5XON - chains A and E of the 18 polymer chains in the assembly; structure by electron microscopy, 3.83 A resolution.

== Chain A ==
Name: DNA-directed RNA polymerase subunit
Source organism: Komagataella phaffii (strain GS115 / ATCC 20864)
Notes: EC 2.7.7.6
Reference sequence: C4R4Y0 (C4R4Y0_KOMPG); residue numbers follow UniProt; this construct covers 1-1743
Amino-acid sequence (1743 residues; row label = number of the first residue in the row):
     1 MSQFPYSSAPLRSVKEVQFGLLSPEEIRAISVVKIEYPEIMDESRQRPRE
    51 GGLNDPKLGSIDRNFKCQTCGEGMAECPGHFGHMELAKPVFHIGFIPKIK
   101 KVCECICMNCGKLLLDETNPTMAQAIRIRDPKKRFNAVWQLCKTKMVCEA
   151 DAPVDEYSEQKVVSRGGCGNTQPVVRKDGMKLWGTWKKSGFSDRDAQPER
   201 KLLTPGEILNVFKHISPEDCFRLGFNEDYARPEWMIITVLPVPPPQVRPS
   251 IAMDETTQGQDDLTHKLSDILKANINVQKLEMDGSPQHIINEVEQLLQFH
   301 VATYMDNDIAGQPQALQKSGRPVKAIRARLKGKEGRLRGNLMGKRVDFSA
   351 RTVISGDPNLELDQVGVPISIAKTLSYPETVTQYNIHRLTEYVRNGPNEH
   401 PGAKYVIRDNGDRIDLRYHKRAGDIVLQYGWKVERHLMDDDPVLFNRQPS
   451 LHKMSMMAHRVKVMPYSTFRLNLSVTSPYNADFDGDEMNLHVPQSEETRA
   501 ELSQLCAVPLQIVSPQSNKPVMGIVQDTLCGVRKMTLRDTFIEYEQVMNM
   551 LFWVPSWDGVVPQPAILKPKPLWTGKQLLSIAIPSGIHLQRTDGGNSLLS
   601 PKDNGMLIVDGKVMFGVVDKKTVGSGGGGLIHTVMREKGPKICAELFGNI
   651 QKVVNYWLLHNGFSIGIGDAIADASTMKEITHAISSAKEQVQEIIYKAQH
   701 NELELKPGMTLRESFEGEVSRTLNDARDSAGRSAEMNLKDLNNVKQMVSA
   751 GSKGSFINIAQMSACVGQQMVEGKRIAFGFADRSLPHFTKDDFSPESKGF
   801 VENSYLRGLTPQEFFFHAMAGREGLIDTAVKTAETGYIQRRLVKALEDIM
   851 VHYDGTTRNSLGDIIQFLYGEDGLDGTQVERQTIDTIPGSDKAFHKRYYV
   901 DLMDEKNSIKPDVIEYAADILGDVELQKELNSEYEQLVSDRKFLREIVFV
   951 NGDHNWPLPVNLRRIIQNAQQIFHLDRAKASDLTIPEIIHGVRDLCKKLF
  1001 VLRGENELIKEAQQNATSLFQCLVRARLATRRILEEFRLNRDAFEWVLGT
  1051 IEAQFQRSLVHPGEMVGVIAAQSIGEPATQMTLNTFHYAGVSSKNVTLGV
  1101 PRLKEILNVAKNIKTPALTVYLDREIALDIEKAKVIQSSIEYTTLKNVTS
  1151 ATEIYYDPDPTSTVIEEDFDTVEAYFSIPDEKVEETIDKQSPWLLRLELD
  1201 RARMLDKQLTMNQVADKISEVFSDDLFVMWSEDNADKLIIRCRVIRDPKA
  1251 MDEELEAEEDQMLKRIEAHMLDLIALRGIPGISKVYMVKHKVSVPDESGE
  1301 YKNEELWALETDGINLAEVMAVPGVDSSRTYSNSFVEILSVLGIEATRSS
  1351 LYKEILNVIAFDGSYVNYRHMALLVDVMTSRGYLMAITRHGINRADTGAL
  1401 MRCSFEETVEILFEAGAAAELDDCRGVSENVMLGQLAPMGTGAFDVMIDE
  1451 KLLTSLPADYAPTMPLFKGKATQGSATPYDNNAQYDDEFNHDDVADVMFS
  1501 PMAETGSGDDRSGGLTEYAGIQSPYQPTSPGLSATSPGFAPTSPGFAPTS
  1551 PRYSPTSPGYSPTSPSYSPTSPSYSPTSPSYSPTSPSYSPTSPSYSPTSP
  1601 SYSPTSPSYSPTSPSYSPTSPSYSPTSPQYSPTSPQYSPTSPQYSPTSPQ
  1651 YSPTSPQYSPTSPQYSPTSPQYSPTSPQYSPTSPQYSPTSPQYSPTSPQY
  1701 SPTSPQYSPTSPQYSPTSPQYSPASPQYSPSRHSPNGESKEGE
Unresolved in the structure: 1, 154-160, 190-193, 1178-1189, 1246-1257, 1464-1743
Ion coordination: Zn2+ site 1: Cys-67, Cys-70, Cys-77, His-80; Zn2+ site 2: Cys-107, Cys-110, Cys-148, Cys-168; Mg2+: Asp-482, Asp-484, Asp-486 (shared with 1 residue of chain P)

== Chain E ==
Name: RNA polymerase subunit ABC27, common to RNA polymerases I, II, and III
Source organism: Komagataella phaffii (strain GS115 / ATCC 20864)
Reference sequence: C4R3P8 (C4R3P8_KOMPG); residues 1-214 here = UniProt positions 1-214
Amino-acid sequence (214 residues; row label = number of the first residue in the row):
     1 MEDNNRIISRLWRSFRTVKEMAADRGYFISQEEMDQSLEEFRSKICDSMG
    51 NPQRKLMSFLANPTPEALEKYSDLGTLWVEFCDEPSVGIKTMRNFCLRIQ
   101 EKNFSTGIFIYQNNITPSANKMIPTVSPAIIETFQESDLVVNITHHELVP
   151 KHIRLSDGEKSQLLQRYKLKESQLPRIQREDPVARYLGLKRGQVVKIIRR
   201 SETSGRYASYRICL
Unresolved in the structure: 1

== Interface between chain A and chain E ==
Pairs across the interface - 63 pairs, chain A then chain E:
  Arg-858(A) with Tyr-167(E), hydrogen bond (side chain-backbone); Leu-169(E)
  Leu-861(A) with Gln-173(E), hydrogen bond (backbone-side chain)
  Gly-862(A) with Gln-173(E)
  Asp-863(A) with Gln-173(E)
  Ile-864(A) with Leu-169(E), hydrophobic; Gln-173(E); Pro-175(E)
  Phe-867(A) with Pro-175(E); Tyr-207(E), hydrogen bond (backbone-side chain); Ser-209(E); Tyr-210(E)
  Leu-868(A) with Tyr-207(E), hydrogen bond (backbone-side chain)
  Gly-870(A) with Thr-203(E), hydrogen bond (backbone-side chain)
  Glu-871(A) with Arg-199(E), salt bridge; Ser-201(E), hydrogen bond; Thr-203(E); Ser-204(E), hydrogen bond (backbone-side chain); Tyr-207(E)
  Asp-872(A) with Thr-203(E)
  Phe-943(A) with Arg-206(E)
  Ile-947(A) with Arg-200(E)
  Val-948(A) with Arg-200(E), hydrogen bond (backbone-side chain)
  Trp-956(A) with Glu-202(E)
  Asn-1006(A) with Gln-162(E)
  Leu-1008(A) with Arg-166(E)
  Ile-1009(A) with Arg-166(E)
  Asn-1015(A) with Ser-204(E); Arg-206(E)
  Ala-1016(A) with Ser-204(E)
  Met-1320(A) with Val-141(E), hydrophobic
  Ala-1321(A) with Val-140(E), hydrophobic; Val-141(E), hydrophobic
  Ser-1328(A) with His-145(E); His-146(E), hydrogen bond (backbone-side chain); Glu-147(E), hydrogen bond (backbone-backbone)
  Arg-1329(A) with Glu-147(E), salt bridge
  Thr-1330(A) with His-146(E), hydrogen bond (backbone-side chain)
  Leu-1339(A) with Asp-181(E)
  Val-1341(A) with Pro-182(E)
  Leu-1342(A) with Ile-143(E), hydrophobic; His-146(E); Val-149(E); Val-183(E)
  Gly-1343(A) with Asp-181(E)
  Ile-1344(A) with Asp-181(E); Arg-211(E)
  Glu-1345(A) with Pro-150(E); Ile-197(E); Arg-199(E), salt bridge; Arg-211(E), salt bridge
  Ala-1346(A) with Leu-148(E), hydrophobic
  Arg-1348(A) with Arg-199(E)
  Ser-1349(A) with Leu-148(E)
  Ser-1350(A) with Leu-148(E)
  Tyr-1352(A) with Glu-202(E)
  Tyr-1368(A) with Glu-202(E); Thr-203(E)
  Thr-1379(A) with Arg-211(E)
  Arg-1381(A) with Arg-176(E)
  Gly-1382(A) with Arg-176(E); Gln-178(E), hydrogen bond (backbone-side chain)
  Tyr-1383(A) with Gln-178(E)
Also at the interface, not in a pair above, chain A (51 interface residues in all): Thr-856, Gln-866, Phe-949, Leu-1002, Glu-1011, Ser-1018, Ser-1327, Tyr-1331, Ser-1340, Asp-1376, Ser-1380
Also at the interface, not in a pair above, chain E (40 interface residues in all): Arg-13, His-152, Leu-163, Lys-168, Ser-172, Leu-174, Lys-196, Gly-205

== Overview ==
51 residues of chain A face 40 of chain E across their interface, with 12 hydrogen bonds and 4 salt bridges.
Polar contacts include Glu-871(A)/Arg-199(E), Arg-1329(A)/Glu-147(E) and Glu-1345(A)/Arg-199(E). Cys-67(A),
Cys-70(A), Cys-77(A) and His-80(A) coordinate Zn2+ site 1.
Here chain A is DNA-directed RNA polymerase subunit and chain E is RNA polymerase subunit ABC27, common to RNA
polymerases I, II, and III, both from Komagataella phaffii (strain GS115 / ATCC 20864). Entry 5XON (RNA
Polymerase II elongation complex bound with Spt4/5 and TFIIS) was determined by electron microscopy, deposited
together with 5XOG.
